Entry 2ZJ8 (X-ray diffraction, 2.00 A resolution); this record covers chain A.

== Chain A ==
Molecule: Putative ski2-type helicase
From: Pyrococcus furiosus
Notes: EC 3.6.1.-
UniProtKB: O73946 (HELS_PYRFU); numbering as in UniProt (aligned over 1-720)
Sequence (720 residues; numbered 1 to 720; the number before each row is that of its first residue):
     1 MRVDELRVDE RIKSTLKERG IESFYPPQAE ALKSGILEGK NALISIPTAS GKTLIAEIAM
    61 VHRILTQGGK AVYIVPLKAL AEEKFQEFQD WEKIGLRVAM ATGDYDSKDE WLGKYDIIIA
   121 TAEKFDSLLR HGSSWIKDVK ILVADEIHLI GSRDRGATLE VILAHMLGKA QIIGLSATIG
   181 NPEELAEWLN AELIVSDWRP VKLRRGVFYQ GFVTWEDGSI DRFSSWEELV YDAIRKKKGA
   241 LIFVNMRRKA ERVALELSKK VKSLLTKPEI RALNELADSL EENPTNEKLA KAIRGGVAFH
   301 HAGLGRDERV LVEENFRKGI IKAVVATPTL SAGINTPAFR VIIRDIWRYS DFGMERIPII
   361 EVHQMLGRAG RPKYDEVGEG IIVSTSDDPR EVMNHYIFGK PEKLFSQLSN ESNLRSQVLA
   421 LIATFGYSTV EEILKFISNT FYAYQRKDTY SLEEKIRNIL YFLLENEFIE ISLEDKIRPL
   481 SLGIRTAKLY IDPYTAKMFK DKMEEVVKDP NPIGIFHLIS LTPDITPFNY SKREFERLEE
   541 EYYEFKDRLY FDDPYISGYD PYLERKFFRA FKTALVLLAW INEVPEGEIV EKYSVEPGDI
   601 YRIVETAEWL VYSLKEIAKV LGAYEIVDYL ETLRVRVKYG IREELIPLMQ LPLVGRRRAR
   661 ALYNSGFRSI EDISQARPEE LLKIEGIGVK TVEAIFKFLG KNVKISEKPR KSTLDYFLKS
Unresolved in the structure: 701-720
UniProt features mapped onto this chain:
  - motif: Asp-145 to His-148 (DEAH box)
  - binding site (ATP): Ser-23, Gln-28, Ile-46 to Thr-53
  - mutagenesis: Lys-52 (K52A: No ATPase activity), Asp-145 (D145A: No ATPase activity), Glu-146 (E146A: No ATPase activity), Lys-701 to Ser-720 (No binding to PCNA)
From the paper describing this entry:
  - mutagenesis - R306A, R309A: decreased binding to DNA

== In short ==
Curated annotation (UniProt) lists 10 ATP-binding residues and 3 mutagenesis sites. The paper reports that
R306A and R309A reduce binding to DNA.
Chain A is Putative ski2-type helicase (Pyrococcus furiosus); the structure, Archaeal DNA helicase Hjm apo
state in form 2, was determined by X-ray diffraction together with 2ZJ2, 2ZJ5 and 2ZJA from the same study.
